Entry 6LE2 (X-ray diffraction, 2.14 A resolution); this record covers chains A and B.

Chain A (and B):
Name: N-carbamoyl-D-amino-acid hydrolase
Organism: Nitratireductor indicus C115
Notes: chain B of this document is another copy of the same molecule, construct and numbering; everything in this record applies to it too
UniProtKB: K2NMS4 (K2NMS4_9RHIZ); residues 1-307 here = UniProt positions 1-307
Amino-acid sequence (316 residues; numbered -8 to 307; the number before each row is that of its first residue; numbers below 1 keep their minus sign (Gly-8 is residue -8)):
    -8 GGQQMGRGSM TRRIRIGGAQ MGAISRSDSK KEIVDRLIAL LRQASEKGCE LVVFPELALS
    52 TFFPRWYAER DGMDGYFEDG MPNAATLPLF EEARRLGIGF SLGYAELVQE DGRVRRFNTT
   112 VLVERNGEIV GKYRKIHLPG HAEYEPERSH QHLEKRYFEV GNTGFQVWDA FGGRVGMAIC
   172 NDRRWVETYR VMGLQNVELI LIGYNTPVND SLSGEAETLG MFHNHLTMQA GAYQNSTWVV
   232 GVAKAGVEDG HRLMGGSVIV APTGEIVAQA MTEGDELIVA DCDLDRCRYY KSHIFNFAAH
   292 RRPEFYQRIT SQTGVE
Not modelled in the structure: 204-205, 305-307 (chain B: -8 to 0, 203-205)
Differences from the reference sequence: expression tag (-8 to 0); engineered mutation Asn187 (Asp in K2NMS4), Asn200 (Ala in K2NMS4), Ala207 (Ser in K2NMS4), Gly211 (Arg in K2NMS4)

How chain A and chain B interact:
Contacting residue pairs - 118 pairs, chain A then chain B:
  Ile127(A) - Arg293(B)
  Ile127(A) - Phe296(B)  hydrophobic
  His128(A) - Ala290(B)
  His128(A) - His291(B)
  His128(A) - Tyr297(B)  hydrogen bond
  Leu129(A) - Ala290(B)
  Pro130(A) - Phe288(B)
  Gly131(A) - Phe288(B)  hydrogen bond (backbone-backbone)
  Glu136(A) - Phe286(B)
  Glu138(A) - Phe286(B)
  Arg139(A) - Phe286(B)
  Arg139(A) - Asn287(B)  hydrogen bond (side chain-backbone)
  His143(A) - Phe288(B)
  Val151(A) - Phe296(B)  hydrophobic
  Gly152(A) - Phe296(B)
  Gly155(A) - Phe296(B)
  Arg165(A) - Glu307(B)  salt bridge
  Arg175(A) - Tyr224(B)
  Arg175(A) - Gln225(B)  hydrogen bond (backbone-side chain)
  Arg175(A) - Phe288(B)
  Trp176(A) - Arg181(B)
  Trp176(A) - Ala290(B)
  Trp176(A) - Arg292(B)
  Val177(A) - Val177(B)  hydrophobic
  Val177(A) - Arg181(B)
  Val177(A) - Gln225(B)
  Glu178(A) - Arg181(B)  salt bridge
  Glu178(A) - Tyr297(B)
  Glu178(A) - Ile300(B)
  Arg181(A) - Trp176(B)
  Arg181(A) - Val177(B)
  Arg181(A) - Glu178(B)  salt bridge
  Arg181(A) - Ile300(B)
  Val182(A) - Phe296(B)
  Val182(A) - Tyr297(B)  hydrophobic
  Val182(A) - Arg299(B)
  Gly184(A) - Val306(B)
  Leu185(A) - Arg299(B)
  Leu185(A) - Ile300(B)  hydrophobic
  Leu185(A) - Gln303(B)  hydrogen bond (backbone-side chain)
  Leu185(A) - Gly305(B)
  Leu185(A) - Val306(B)
  Leu185(A) - Glu307(B)  hydrogen bond (backbone-backbone)
  Gln186(A) - Arg299(B)  hydrogen bond
  Gln186(A) - Glu307(B)
  Leu210(A) - Glu256(B)
  Phe213(A) - Gln220(B)
  Phe213(A) - Thr254(B)
  Phe213(A) - Gly255(B)
  His214(A) - Tyr224(B)  hydrogen bond
  His214(A) - Thr254(B)  hydrogen bond (side chain-backbone)
  Leu217(A) - Gln220(B)
  Leu217(A) - Ala221(B)  hydrophobic
  Leu217(A) - Tyr224(B)  hydrophobic
  Thr218(A) - Tyr224(B)
  Gln220(A) - Phe213(B)
  Gln220(A) - Leu217(B)
  Ala221(A) - Leu217(B)
  Ala221(A) - Ala221(B)  hydrophobic
  Tyr224(A) - His214(B)
  Tyr224(A) - Leu217(B)  hydrophobic
  Tyr224(A) - Thr218(B)
  Gln225(A) - Arg175(B)  hydrogen bond (side chain-backbone)
  Gln225(A) - Val177(B)
  Thr254(A) - Phe213(B)
  Thr254(A) - His214(B)  hydrogen bond (backbone-side chain)
  Gly255(A) - Phe213(B)
  Glu256(A) - Leu210(B)
  Tyr281(A) - Leu210(B)
  Tyr281(A) - His214(B)
  Ile285(A) - Arg175(B)
  Ile285(A) - Trp176(B)
  Phe286(A) - Arg175(B)
  Phe288(A) - Trp176(B)  hydrophobic
  Phe288(A) - Thr304(B)
  Phe288(A) - Gly305(B)
  Ala289(A) - Thr304(B)
  Ala289(A) - Gly305(B)
  His291(A) - His128(B)
  His291(A) - Trp176(B)
  Arg292(A) - Trp176(B)
  Arg292(A) - Glu178(B)  salt bridge
  Arg292(A) - Ile300(B)  hydrogen bond (side chain-backbone)
  Arg292(A) - Gln303(B)  hydrogen bond (side chain-backbone)
  Arg292(A) - Thr304(B)  hydrogen bond (side chain-backbone)
  Arg293(A) - Ile127(B)
  Arg293(A) - His128(B)
  Pro294(A) - Ile300(B)
  Pro294(A) - Thr301(B)
  Pro294(A) - Gln303(B)
  Pro294(A) - Thr304(B)
  Phe296(A) - Ile127(B)  hydrophobic
  Phe296(A) - Gly152(B)
  Phe296(A) - Gly155(B)
  Phe296(A) - Val182(B)
  Tyr297(A) - His128(B)  hydrogen bond
  Tyr297(A) - Glu178(B)
  Tyr297(A) - Ile300(B)
  Tyr297(A) - Thr301(B)
  Gln298(A) - Thr301(B)
  Arg299(A) - Val182(B)
  Arg299(A) - Leu185(B)
  Arg299(A) - Gln186(B)
  Ile300(A) - Glu178(B)
  Ile300(A) - Arg181(B)
  Ile300(A) - Val182(B)  hydrophobic
  Ile300(A) - Leu185(B)  hydrophobic
  Ile300(A) - Tyr297(B)
  Thr301(A) - Pro294(B)
  Thr301(A) - Tyr297(B)
  Thr301(A) - Gln298(B)
  Thr301(A) - Thr301(B)  hydrogen bond
  Gln303(A) - Leu185(B)
  Gln303(A) - Arg292(B)
  Gln303(A) - Pro294(B)
  Gln303(A) - Tyr297(B)
  Thr304(A) - His291(B)
  Thr304(A) - Pro294(B)
Other interface residues (no listed pair), chain A (55 interface residues in all): Asn172, Arg174, Asn187, Asn287
Other interface residues (no listed pair), chain B (46 interface residues in all): Leu129, Val151, Ala289

In short:
55 residues of chain A and 46 residues of chain B are in contact; the contacts include 16 hydrogen bonds and 4
salt bridges. Among the polar pairs are Arg165(A)-Glu307(B), Glu178(A)-Arg181(B) and Arg292(A)-Glu178(B).
Chain A and chain B are both N-carbamoyl-D-amino-acid hydrolase (Nitratireductor indicus C115); the structure,
Structure of D-carbamoylase mutant from Nitratireductor indicus, was determined by X-ray diffraction,
deposited together with 6LCG, 6LED and 6LEI.
